Entry 5CBM (X-ray diffraction, 2.30 A resolution); this record covers chains B and E of the 6 polymer chains in the assembly.

== Chain B (and E) ==
Name: M17 family aminopeptidase
Source organism: Plasmodium falciparum Vietnam Oak-Knoll (FVO)
Notes: chain E of this document is another copy of the same molecule, construct and numbering; everything in this record applies to it too
UniProtKB: A0A024V0B1 (A0A024V0B1_PLAFA); residues 85-603 here correspond to UniProt positions 87-605 (UniProt number = residue number + 2)
Amino-acid sequence (519 residues; numbered 85 to 603; the number before each row is that of its first residue):
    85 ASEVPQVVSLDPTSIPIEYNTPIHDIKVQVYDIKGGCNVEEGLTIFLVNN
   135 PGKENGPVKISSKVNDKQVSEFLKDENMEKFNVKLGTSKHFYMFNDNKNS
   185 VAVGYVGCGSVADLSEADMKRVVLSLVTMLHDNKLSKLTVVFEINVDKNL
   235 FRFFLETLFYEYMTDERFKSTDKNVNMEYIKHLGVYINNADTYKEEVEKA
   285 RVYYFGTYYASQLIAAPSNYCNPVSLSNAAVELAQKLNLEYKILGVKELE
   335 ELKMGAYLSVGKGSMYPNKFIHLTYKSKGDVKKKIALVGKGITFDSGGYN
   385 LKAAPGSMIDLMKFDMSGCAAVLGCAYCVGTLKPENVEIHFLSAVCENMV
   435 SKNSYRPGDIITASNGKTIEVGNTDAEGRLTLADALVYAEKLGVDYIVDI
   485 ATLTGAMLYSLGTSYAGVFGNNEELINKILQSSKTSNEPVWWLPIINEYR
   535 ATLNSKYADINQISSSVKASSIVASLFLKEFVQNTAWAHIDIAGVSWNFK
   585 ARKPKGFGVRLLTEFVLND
Disordered / not traced: 85, 256, 603 (chain E: 85, 136, 255-261, 603)
Construct notes: engineered mutation Gln152 (Asn154 in A0A024V0B1), Gln515 (Asn517 in A0A024V0B1), Gln546 (Asn548 in A0A024V0B1)
Metal / ion sites: Zn2+ site 1: Lys374, Asp379, Asp399, Glu461 (together with 4ZN); Zn2+ site 2: Asp379, Asp459, Glu461 (together with 4ZN)
Residues lining bound ligands:
  - 4ZN ((2S)-2-{[(R)-[(R)-amino(phenyl)methyl](hydroxy)phosphoryl]methyl}-4-methylpentanoic acid): Lys374, Asp379, Lys386, Met396, Phe398, Asp399, Asp459, Ala460, Glu461, Thr486, Leu487, Thr488, Gly489, Ala577
  - carbonate ion (CO3): Lys374, Asp459, Ala460, Glu461, Gly462, Arg463, Leu487
What the authors report for this chain:
  - binding site for 4ZN: Met392, Met396, Phe398, Asp399, Gly489, Ala577

== Interface between chain B and chain E ==
Pairs across the interface - 45 pairs, chain B then chain E:
  Ala201(B) - Glu532(E)
  Ala490(B) - Tyr493(E)
  Leu492(B) - Lys552(E)
  Leu492(B) - Ala553(E)  hydrogen bond (backbone-backbone)
  Tyr493(B) - Lys552(E)
  Tyr493(B) - Ala553(E)
  Ser494(B) - Ser494(E)
  Ser494(B) - Ile556(E)
  Leu495(B) - Pro528(E)
  Leu495(B) - Ile530(E)
  Leu495(B) - Tyr533(E)  hydrogen bond (backbone-side chain)
  Leu495(B) - Ile556(E)
  Gly496(B) - Tyr533(E)
  Gly496(B) - Ala553(E)
  Thr497(B) - Tyr533(E)  hydrogen bond (backbone-side chain)
  Ser498(B) - Glu532(E)  hydrogen bond
  Ser498(B) - Tyr533(E)  hydrogen bond (backbone-side chain)
  Tyr499(B) - Ile530(E)  hydrophobic
  Trp525(B) - Trp526(E)  hydrogen bond (side chain-backbone)
  Trp525(B) - Leu527(E)
  Trp525(B) - Pro528(E)
  Trp526(B) - Trp525(E)  hydrogen bond (backbone-side chain)
  Leu527(B) - Trp525(E)
  Leu527(B) - Leu527(E)  hydrophobic
  Pro528(B) - Leu495(E)
  Pro528(B) - Trp525(E)  hydrophobic
  Ile530(B) - Leu495(E)
  Ile530(B) - Tyr499(E)  hydrophobic
  Glu532(B) - Glu200(E)
  Glu532(B) - Ala201(E)
  Glu532(B) - Lys204(E)  salt bridge
  Glu532(B) - Ser498(E)  hydrogen bond
  Tyr533(B) - Leu495(E)  hydrogen bond (side chain-backbone)
  Tyr533(B) - Gly496(E)
  Tyr533(B) - Thr497(E)  hydrogen bond (side chain-backbone)
  Tyr533(B) - Ser498(E)  hydrogen bond (side chain-backbone)
  Lys552(B) - Leu492(E)
  Lys552(B) - Tyr493(E)
  Ala553(B) - Leu492(E)  hydrogen bond (backbone-backbone)
  Ala553(B) - Tyr493(E)
  Ala553(B) - Ser494(E)
  Ala553(B) - Leu495(E)
  Ala553(B) - Gly496(E)
  Ile556(B) - Ser494(E)
  Ile556(B) - Leu495(E)
Interface residues without a listed pair, chain B (22 interface residues in all): Glu200, Ser554
Interface residues without a listed pair, chain E (23 interface residues in all): Ala490, Ser554

== In short ==
22 residues of chain B and 23 residues of chain E are in contact; the contacts include 12 hydrogen bonds and 1
salt bridge. Among the polar pairs are Glu532(B)-Lys204(E), Leu495(B)-Tyr533(E) and Thr497(B)-Tyr533(E). Chain
B binds carbonate ion and compound 4ZN. From the paper: a binding site for 4ZN at Met392(B), Met396(B) and
Phe398(B) among others.
Chain B and chain E are both M17 family aminopeptidase (Plasmodium falciparum Vietnam Oak-Knoll (FVO)); the
structure, Crystal structure of PfA-M17 with virtual ligand inhibitor, was determined by X-ray diffraction
together with 4ZQT from the same study.
